7ZQA - chains O and Q of the 18 polymer chains in the assembly; structure by electron microscopy, 3.60 A resolution.

Chain O (and Q):
Molecule: VelcroVax tandem HBcAg with SUMO-Affimer inserted at MIR
Organism: synthetic construct
Notes: chain Q of this document is another copy of the same molecule, construct and numbering; everything in this record applies to it too
Sequence (474 residues; each row starts with the number of its first residue):
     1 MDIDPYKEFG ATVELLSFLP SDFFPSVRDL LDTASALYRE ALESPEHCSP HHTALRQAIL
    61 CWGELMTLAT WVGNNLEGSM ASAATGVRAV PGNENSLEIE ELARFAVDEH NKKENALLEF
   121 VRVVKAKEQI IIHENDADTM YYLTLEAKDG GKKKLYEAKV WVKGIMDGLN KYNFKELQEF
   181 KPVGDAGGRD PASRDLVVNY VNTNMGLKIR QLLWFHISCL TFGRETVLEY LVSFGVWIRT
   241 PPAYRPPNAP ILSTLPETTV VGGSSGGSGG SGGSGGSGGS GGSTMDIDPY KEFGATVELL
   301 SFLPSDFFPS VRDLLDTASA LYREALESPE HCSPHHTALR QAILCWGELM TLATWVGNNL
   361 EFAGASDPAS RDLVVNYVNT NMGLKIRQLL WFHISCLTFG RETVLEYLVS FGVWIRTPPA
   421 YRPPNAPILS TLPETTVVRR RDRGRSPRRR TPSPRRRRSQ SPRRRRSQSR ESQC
Disordered / not traced: 77-194, 256-284, 359-374, 432-474 (chain Q: 77-194, 256-284, 361-371, 432-474)
Disulfide bonds: C61-C345

Chain O / chain Q interface:
Residue-residue contacts (25):
  T296(O) - A36(Q)
  E298(O) - S35(Q)
  E298(O) - A36(Q)
  F302(O) - T33(Q)
  E406(O) - L255(Q)
  Y407(O) - L255(Q)  hydrophobic
  V409(O) - L37(Q)  hydrophobic
  S410(O) - S253(Q)
  S410(O) - T254(Q)
  S410(O) - L255(Q)
  V413(O) - F222(Q)  hydrophobic
  V413(O) - L252(Q)
  R416(O) - D29(Q)
  R416(O) - T33(Q)  hydrogen bond
  T417(O) - F23(Q)
  T417(O) - I251(Q)
  P418(O) - D22(Q)
  P418(O) - F23(Q)
  Y421(O) - P20(Q)
  Y421(O) - D22(Q)  hydrogen bond
  Y421(O) - F234(Q)  hydrophobic
  Y421(O) - A249(Q)
  P423(O) - N248(Q)
  P423(O) - A249(Q)
  P423(O) - I251(Q)
Other interface residues (no listed pair), chain O (17 interface residues in all): L299, R422, P424, I428
Other interface residues (no listed pair), chain Q (21 interface residues in all): P25, L30, D32, I238

Overview:
Chain O and chain Q form an interface of 17 and 21 residues respectively; the contacts include 2 hydrogen
bonds. Among the polar pairs are R416(O)-T33(Q) and Y421(O)-D22(Q).
Both chains are VelcroVax tandem HBcAg with SUMO-Affimer inserted at MIR (synthetic construct). Entry 7ZQA
(VelcroVax tandem HBcAg with SUMO-Affimer inserted at MIR (T=3* VLP)) was determined by electron microscopy
(same publication as 7ZQ8).
